Entry 5OWM (X-ray diffraction, 1.50 A resolution); this record covers chain A.

Chain A:
Protein: Bromodomain-containing protein 4
From: Homo sapiens
Reference sequence: O60885 (BRD4_HUMAN), isoform O60885-3; residues 44-168 here = UniProt positions 44-168
Sequence (127 residues; row label = number of the first residue in the row):
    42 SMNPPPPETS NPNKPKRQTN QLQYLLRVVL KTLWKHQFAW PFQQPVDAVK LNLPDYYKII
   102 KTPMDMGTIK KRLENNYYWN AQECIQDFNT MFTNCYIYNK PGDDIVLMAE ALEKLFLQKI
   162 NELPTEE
Unresolved in the structure: 168
Construct notes: expression tag (42-43)
Small-molecule neighbours: B0N ([3-[(3-methylbenzotriazol-5-yl)methyl]phenyl]methanol): Trp-81, Pro-82, Phe-83, Val-87, Leu-92, Leu-94, Tyr-97, Cys-136, Tyr-139, Asn-140, Asp-144, Asp-145, Ile-146, Met-149
Swiss-Prot annotation at these positions:
  - site: Asn-140 (Acetylated histone binding)
  - cross-link: Lys-99 (Glycyl lysine isopeptide (Lys-Gly) (interchain with G-Cter in SUMO2))
  - natural variant: Asp-145 (D145G: Found in a patient with a neurodevelopmental syndrome; uncertain significance)
  - mutagenesis: Asn-140 (N140A: Abolishes binding to acetylated histones)

Overview:
Bound to chain A: compound B0N. UniProt lists one mutagenesis site.
Chain A is Bromodomain-containing protein 4 (Homo sapiens); the structure, Crystal structure of human BRD4(1)
bromodomain in complex with UT48, was determined by X-ray diffraction together with 5OVB, 5OWW and 5NLK from
the same study.
